PDB entry 1A00 | X-ray diffraction, 2.00 A resolution | chains A and D of the 4 polymer chains in the assembly

# Chain A
Protein: Hemoglobin (alpha chain)
From: Homo sapiens
Reference sequence: P69905 (HBA_HUMAN); numbering as in UniProt (aligned over 1-141)
Chain sequence (141 residues; each row starts with the number of its first residue):
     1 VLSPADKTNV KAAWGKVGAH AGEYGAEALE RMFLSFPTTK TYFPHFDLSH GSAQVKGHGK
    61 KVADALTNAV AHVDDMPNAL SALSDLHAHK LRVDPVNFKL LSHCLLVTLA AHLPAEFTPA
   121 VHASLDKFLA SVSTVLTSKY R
Curated features (UniProtKB/Swiss-Prot):
  - site: Lys-61 (Not glycated)
  - natural variant: Asp-6 (A6D: In J-Toronto; this construct carries the variant), Ala-13 (A13D: In J-Paris 1/J-Aljezur), Glu-27 (A27E: In Shenyang; this construct carries the variant), Lys-61 (K61N: In Zambia; deletion: In Clinic), Asp-64 (A64D: In Pontoise; this construct carries the variant), Asp-75 (D75A: In Lille; D75G: In Chapel Hill; D75N: In G-Pest), Ala-111 (A111D: In Petah Tikva)
Bound ions: heme Fe near His-87 (its only coordinating residue here)
Ligand contacts: heme (HEM): Met-32, Thr-39, Tyr-42, Phe-43, His-45, Phe-46, His-58, Lys-61, Val-62, Ala-65, Leu-66, Leu-83, Leu-86, His-87, Leu-91, Val-93, Asn-97, Phe-98, Leu-101, Val-132, Leu-136

# Chain D
Protein: Hemoglobin (beta chain)
From: Homo sapiens
Reference sequence: P68871 (HBB_HUMAN); numbering as in UniProt (aligned over 2-146)
Chain sequence (146 residues; each row starts with the number of its first residue):
     1 MHLTPEEKSA VTALWGKVNV DEVGGEALGR LLVVYPYTQR FFESFGDLST PDAVMGNPKV
    61 KAHGKKVLGA FSDGLAHLDN LKGTFATLSE LHCDKLHVDP ENFRLLGNVL VCVLAHHFGK
   121 EFTPPVQAAY QKVVAGVANA LAHKYH
Differences from the reference sequence: engineered mutation Tyr-37 (Trp in P68871)
Curated features (UniProtKB/Swiss-Prot):
  - natural variant: Leu-3 (H3L: In Graz; this construct carries the variant), Glu-7 (E7A: In G-Makassar; E7K: In Hb C; E7Q: In Machida; E7V: In SKCA), Lys-8 (E8K: In G-Siriraj; this construct carries the variant), Val-11 (A11V: In Iraq-Halabja; this construct carries the variant), Gly-16 (W16G: In Randwick; this construct carries the variant), Val-23 (E23V: In D-Granada; this construct carries the variant), Gly-24 (V24G: In Miyashiro; this construct carries the variant), Gly-25 (G25D: In Moscva; G25R: In Riverdale-Bronx; G25V: In Savannah), Leu-32 (L32P: In Yokohama), Val-33 (L33V: In Muscat; this construct carries the variant), Arg-40 (Q40R: In Tianshui; this construct carries the variant), Phe-42 (F42Y: In Mequon; deletion: In Bruxelles), 11 further natural variant entries in UniProt
Bound ions: heme Fe near His-92 (its only coordinating residue here)
Ligand contacts: heme (HEM): Leu-31, Thr-38, Phe-41, Phe-42, Phe-45, His-63, Lys-66, Val-67, Ala-70, Phe-71, Phe-85, Leu-88, Leu-91, His-92, Leu-96, Val-98, Asn-102, Phe-103, Leu-106, Val-137, Leu-141

# How chain A and chain D interact
Residue-residue contacts (25):
  Pro-37(A) / His-146(D)
  Thr-38(A) / Pro-100(D)
  Lys-40(A) / His-146(D)  hydrogen bond (side chain-backbone)
  Thr-41(A) / His-97(D)
  Thr-41(A) / Val-98(D)
  Thr-41(A) / Asp-99(D)
  Thr-41(A) / Tyr-145(D)
  Tyr-42(A) / Arg-40(D)
  Tyr-42(A) / Asp-99(D)  hydrogen bond
  Pro-44(A) / His-97(D)
  Leu-91(A) / Arg-40(D)  hydrogen bond (backbone-side chain)
  Arg-92(A) / Tyr-37(D)
  Arg-92(A) / Arg-40(D)  hydrogen bond (backbone-side chain)
  Arg-92(A) / Glu-43(D)  salt bridge
  Asp-94(A) / Tyr-37(D)
  Asp-94(A) / Asp-99(D)
  Asp-94(A) / Glu-101(D)
  Asp-94(A) / Leu-105(D)
  Val-96(A) / Glu-101(D)
  Asn-97(A) / Asp-99(D)  hydrogen bond
  Tyr-140(A) / Pro-36(D)
  Tyr-140(A) / Tyr-37(D)  hydrophobic
  Arg-141(A) / Val-34(D)  hydrogen bond (side chain-backbone)
  Arg-141(A) / Tyr-35(D)
  Arg-141(A) / Pro-36(D)
Also at the interface, not in a pair above, chain A (14 interface residues in all): Pro-95
Also at the interface, not in a pair above, chain D (15 interface residues in all): Gln-39

# Summary
The interface between chain A and chain D involves 14 residues on one side and 15 on the other; the contacts
include 6 hydrogen bonds and 1 salt bridge. Polar pairs include Arg-92(A)/Glu-43(D), Lys-40(A)/His-146(D) and
Tyr-42(A)/Asp-99(D). Bound to chain A: heme. Chain D binds heme.
Here chain A is Hemoglobin (alpha chain) and chain D is Hemoglobin (beta chain), both from Homo sapiens. Entry
1A00 (Hemoglobin (val BETA1 met, trp BETA37 tyr) mutant) was determined by X-ray diffraction, deposited
together with 1A01, 1A0U and 1A0Z.
